PDB entry 4QBS | X-ray diffraction, 1.80 A resolution | chains A and P

Chain A:
Protein: DNA (cytosine-5)-methyltransferase 3A
Source organism: Homo sapiens
Notes: EC 2.1.1.37; fragment: ADD Domain
Reference sequence: Q9Y6K1 (DNM3A_HUMAN); residue numbers follow UniProt; this construct covers 476-611
Chain sequence (138 residues; row label = number of the first residue in the row):
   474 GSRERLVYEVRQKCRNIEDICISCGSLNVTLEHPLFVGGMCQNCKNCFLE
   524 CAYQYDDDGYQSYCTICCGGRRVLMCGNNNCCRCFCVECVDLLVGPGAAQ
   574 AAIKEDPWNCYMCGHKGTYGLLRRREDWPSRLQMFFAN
Construct notes: expression tag (474-475); engineered mutation R545 (Glu in Q9Y6K1)
Metal / ion sites: Zn2+ site 1: C494, C497, C514, C517; Zn2+ site 2: C537, C540, C559, C562; Zn2+ site 3: C549, C554, C583, C586
Swiss-Prot annotation at these positions:
  - zinc finger: I493 to E523 (GATA-type), Q534 to G590 (PHD-type)

Chain P:
Protein: Histone H3
Notes: fragment: H3 N-terminal 1-10
Chain sequence (7 residues; row label = number of the first residue in the row):
     1 ARTKQTA
Modified positions: T3 (phosphothreonine; TPO)

Interface between chain A and chain P:
Contacting residue pairs (25):
  D529(A) - K4(P)  salt bridge
  D531(A) - K4(P)  salt bridge
  Y533(A) - K4(P)
  Q534(A) - K4(P)  hydrogen bond (backbone-side chain)
  S535(A) - T6(P)
  Y536(A) - T6(P)
  G543(A) - T6(P)  hydrogen bond (backbone-side chain)
  R544(A) - Q5(P)  hydrogen bond (backbone-side chain)
  R544(A) - T6(P)  hydrogen bond (backbone-backbone)
  R545(A) - T3(P)
  R545(A) - K4(P)
  R545(A) - Q5(P)
  V546(A) - T3(P)
  V546(A) - K4(P)  hydrogen bond (backbone-backbone)
  V546(A) - T6(P)
  L547(A) - R2(P)
  M548(A) - A1(P)
  M548(A) - R2(P)  hydrogen bond (backbone-backbone)
  M548(A) - K4(P)
  C557(A) - K4(P)
  A575(A) - A1(P)  hydrogen bond (backbone-backbone)
  I576(A) - A1(P)  hydrogen bond (backbone-backbone)
  I576(A) - T3(P)
  E578(A) - A1(P)  hydrogen bond (backbone-backbone)
  W581(A) - A1(P)  hydrophobic
Interface residues without a listed pair, chain A (18 interface residues in all): K577
Interface residues without a listed pair, chain P (7 interface residues in all): A7

In short:
Chain A and chain P form an interface of 18 and 7 residues respectively, with 9 hydrogen bonds and 2 salt
bridges. Among the polar pairs are D529(A)-K4(P), D531(A)-K4(P) and Q534(A)-K4(P). The Zn2+ site 1 is built by
C494(A), C497(A), C514(A) and C517(A).
Here chain A is DNA (cytosine-5)-methyltransferase 3A (Homo sapiens) and chain P is Histone H3. Entry 4QBS
(Crystal structure of DNMT3a ADD domain E545R mutant bound to H3T3ph peptide) was determined by X-ray
diffraction.
